8WKS - chains C and D of the 8 polymer chains in the assembly; structure by electron microscopy, 3.58 A resolution.

# Chain C
Protein: TUBE
From: Siphoviridae sp. ct0106
Reference sequence: A0A162TY69 (A0A162TY69_BACIU); residue numbers follow UniProt; this construct covers 1-264
Sequence (264 residues; each row starts with the number of its first residue):
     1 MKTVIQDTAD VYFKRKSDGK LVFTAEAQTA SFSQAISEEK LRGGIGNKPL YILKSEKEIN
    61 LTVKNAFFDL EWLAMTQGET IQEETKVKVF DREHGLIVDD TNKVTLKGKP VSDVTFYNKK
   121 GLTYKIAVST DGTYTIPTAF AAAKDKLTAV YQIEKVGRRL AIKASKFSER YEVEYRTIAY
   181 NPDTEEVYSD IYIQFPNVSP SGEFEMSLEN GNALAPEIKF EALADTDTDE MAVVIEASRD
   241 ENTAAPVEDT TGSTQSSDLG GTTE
Unresolved in the structure: 1-8, 77-171, 235-264
What the authors report for this chain:
  - mutagenesis - F204A/M206A: abolished binding to SIR2-like domain-containing protein (chain D)

# Chain D
Protein: SIR2-like domain-containing protein
From: Bacillus subtilis subsp. natto (strain BEST195)
Reference sequence: D4G637 (D4G637_BACNB); numbering as in UniProt (aligned over 2-1005)
Sequence (1004 residues; numbered 2 to 1005; the number before each row is that of its first residue):
     2 VKVDLESKRY GEKLKEVFLM LDNNVVECIK EITESSRNGK LVFFVGAGVS TLSDYPQWWR
    62 LVDKYHEELY GSPKKGNYSS DEYLRIPQIF YNVKGEMAFD GILKDFFQVD KPTNPIHDKI
   122 LAMNPAHVIT TNYDNLIDTA CWKRGKYFSV ISAEEDVANA TSSRYLLKVA GDFRKGFKGE
   182 NVVLKEDDYL NYDQNYPLIS NLMKTIIATH TIVFIGYGLG DYNINMLLNW VRKLQKDSFH
   242 KPFFIRTDPS PIENETLIYY ENKGLRIIDA ASLIDSNEYD YLERYSAVMD LLIESQENKF
   302 ITKDDEVIDY IYGKISPLFA LQYIRKIDLK HVFEYDYHFE VNGTVVRHKN KGFGYMERFF
   362 ELKESCDERS KLSKKQYERF NALFNFFEKN GVICMAKDAG TLNTSIEINS LAYHGKYDVM
   422 KKFIEEQSVS IEDDYKKAFF LACLGRWEES YDLYSNIILN SIDESNGCVY YLSQINRYRI
   482 YQSITQAVTQ FNGLGLLTFG RHYKPFTDEF LARIEREMTN FNIDDLFNGM PFEFQKKYKI
   542 LEFLSDNQFL YDDTVKLFEL TNKVRSEMSE GSYSFGMSSD IVVLLRLYDN LRFLYENCLW
   602 SVSFHEFHQY IRNSMSLLIE KAEYERTRDI DELGFSFFGK KSGFFMEYYD FVNISRHFKI
   662 DDIKNLERSC SIDKIRFGEQ EKIEEYLVGI AEEITKQFSA NGMNVVFYTQ FISEAKAALY
   722 FAKYVKLSEE GLGKIVKALL FYFPERDLDI GKRYVWLERL TKCNELPKSI ISIIDDFLVL
   782 QAEKHIDQNY SEVSSNGLYS RDYGALIKHF EKNFISKRLS EITLCLTQDK QKQIDFLFKL
   842 LPLLSTNAKS HLLSFKSVEN INDLMNGIRI GLIDEFTPEH EELIIEYLET RKVNYIVEKE
   902 KGIQTFSSND YMSTFGIWYF LEEINNSKME EFIGMDDQYD FFVDPENFDY KKFIPSWLKN
   962 YNDKLLGKIA GNKHMKHHVI EVLKERVKNS NDKRYLEILM NYFI
Unresolved in the structure: 2-21
Construct notes: conflict Ala-171 (His in D4G637)
What the authors report for this chain:
  - self-association interface (contacts with another copy of this molecule); pairs are residue here / residue on that copy: Tyr-260/Val-94
  - catalytic residues: Asn-133 (by similarity / conservation)
  - mutagenesis - I259S/Y260G: decreased catalytic activity

# Interface between chain C and chain D
Contacting residue pairs (104):
  Phe-23(C) / Leu-498(D)  hydrophobic
  Gln-34(C) / Ser-957(D)
  Gln-34(C) / Lys-960(D)
  Ile-36(C) / Lys-960(D)
  Ile-36(C) / Arg-995(D)  hydrogen bond (backbone-side chain)
  Glu-39(C) / Glu-759(D)
  Glu-39(C) / Lys-763(D)  hydrogen bond (backbone-side chain)
  Lys-40(C) / His-810(D)  hydrogen bond (backbone-side chain)
  Leu-41(C) / Glu-759(D)
  Leu-41(C) / Lys-763(D)
  Leu-41(C) / Leu-807(D)  hydrophobic
  Leu-41(C) / His-810(D)
  Arg-42(C) / Tyr-755(D)  hydrogen bond
  Ile-45(C) / His-810(D)
  Gly-46(C) / Lys-813(D)
  Asn-47(C) / Asp-875(D)
  Pro-49(C) / Asp-875(D)
  Leu-50(C) / Ile-869(D)  hydrophobic
  Leu-50(C) / Phe-877(D)  hydrophobic
  Leu-50(C) / Trp-919(D)
  Leu-50(C) / Glu-924(D)
  Tyr-51(C) / Trp-919(D)  hydrogen bond (backbone-side chain)
  Tyr-51(C) / Leu-922(D)
  Tyr-51(C) / Glu-924(D)
  Tyr-51(C) / Asn-963(D)  hydrogen bond
  Ile-52(C) / Met-866(D)
  Ile-52(C) / Ile-869(D)  hydrophobic
  Ile-52(C) / Arg-870(D)
  Ile-52(C) / Thr-915(D)
  Leu-53(C) / Thr-915(D)
  Leu-53(C) / Ile-918(D)  hydrophobic
  Leu-53(C) / Asn-961(D)
  Leu-53(C) / Tyr-962(D)  hydrophobic
  Lys-54(C) / Asn-910(D)  hydrogen bond (side chain-backbone)
  Lys-54(C) / Asp-911(D)
  Lys-54(C) / Thr-915(D)
  Ser-55(C) / Asn-961(D)
  Glu-56(C) / Asn-797(D)
  Glu-56(C) / Leu-799(D)
  Lys-57(C) / Asn-961(D)
  Glu-58(C) / Ser-796(D)
  Glu-58(C) / Asn-797(D)  hydrogen bond
  Phe-68(C) / Gly-494(D)
  Phe-68(C) / Leu-495(D)
  Trp-72(C) / Leu-497(D)
  Thr-76(C) / His-503(D)
  Asp-190(C) / Ile-904(D)
  Asn-197(C) / Val-794(D)
  Pro-200(C) / Leu-498(D)  hydrophobic
  Pro-200(C) / Thr-499(D)
  Pro-200(C) / Arg-747(D)
  Glu-203(C) / Gln-491(D)
  Phe-204(C) / Trp-448(D)  hydrophobic
  Phe-204(C) / Gln-487(D)
  Phe-204(C) / Ala-488(D)  hydrophobic
  Phe-204(C) / Gln-491(D)
  Glu-205(C) / His-606(D)  salt bridge
  Met-206(C) / Ser-604(D)
  Met-206(C) / Phe-605(D)  hydrophobic
  Met-206(C) / His-606(D)  hydrogen bond (backbone-backbone)
  Met-206(C) / Gln-711(D)
  Ser-207(C) / Phe-605(D)
  Ser-207(C) / His-606(D)
  Ser-207(C) / Glu-607(D)
  Leu-208(C) / Gln-483(D)  hydrogen bond (backbone-side chain)
  Leu-208(C) / Ser-484(D)
  Leu-208(C) / Gln-487(D)
  Leu-208(C) / Asn-548(D)
  Leu-208(C) / Phe-605(D)  hydrophobic
  Glu-209(C) / Arg-480(D)  salt bridge
  Glu-209(C) / Asn-548(D)
  Glu-209(C) / Phe-550(D)
  Glu-209(C) / Phe-605(D)
  Glu-209(C) / Glu-607(D)
  Ala-213(C) / Gln-487(D)
  Ile-218(C) / Leu-495(D)  hydrophobic
  Glu-221(C) / Ser-796(D)
  Ala-222(C) / Ser-796(D)
  Leu-223(C) / Val-794(D)  hydrophobic
  Leu-223(C) / Ser-795(D)
  Leu-223(C) / Ser-796(D)
  Ala-224(C) / Val-794(D)
  Ala-224(C) / Ser-795(D)  hydrogen bond (backbone-backbone)
  Ala-224(C) / Gly-798(D)
  Ala-224(C) / Tyr-800(D)  hydrogen bond (backbone-side chain)
  Asp-225(C) / Val-794(D)
  Asp-225(C) / Tyr-800(D)  hydrogen bond (backbone-side chain)
  Thr-226(C) / Tyr-800(D)  hydrogen bond (backbone-side chain)
  Asp-227(C) / Asn-910(D)  hydrogen bond
  Asp-227(C) / Tyr-912(D)
  Thr-228(C) / Ser-909(D)  hydrogen bond (side chain-backbone)
  Thr-228(C) / Asn-910(D)  hydrogen bond (side chain-backbone)
  Asp-229(C) / Ser-908(D)
  Asp-229(C) / Asn-910(D)
  Glu-230(C) / Ser-796(D)
  Glu-230(C) / Ser-909(D)  hydrogen bond (backbone-side chain)
  Met-231(C) / Phe-907(D)
  Met-231(C) / Ser-908(D)
  Met-231(C) / Ser-909(D)  hydrogen bond (backbone-backbone)
  Ala-232(C) / Ser-908(D)
  Val-233(C) / Gln-905(D)
  Val-233(C) / Phe-907(D)
  Val-234(C) / Ile-904(D)
  Val-234(C) / Thr-906(D)
Also at the interface, not in a pair above, chain C (58 interface residues in all): Phe-13, Ala-35, Glu-38, Gly-43, Leu-73, Met-75, Gly-202, Gly-211, Pro-216
Also at the interface, not in a pair above, chain D (71 interface residues in all): Asn-493, Gln-549, Ser-602, Lys-660, Arg-669, Thr-710, Ser-792, Glu-793, Asp-803, Ala-806, Gly-903, Asp-964
The authors on this interface:
  - pairs named by the authors: Leu-41(C)/Leu-807(D)
  - interface residues, chain C: Phe-13(C)
  - hot spots on chain C (mutagenesis) - F204A/M206A: abolished binding to SIR2-like domain-containing protein (chain D)

# In short
The interface between chain C and chain D involves 58 residues on one side and 71 on the other, with 19
hydrogen bonds and 2 salt bridges. Among the polar pairs are Glu-205(C)/His-606(D), Glu-209(C)/Arg-480(D) and
Ile-36(C)/Arg-995(D). The authors report a contact between Leu-41(C) and Leu-807(D). The paper reports the
catalytic residue Asn-133(D); F204A/M206A of chain C abolish binding to SIR2-like domain-containing protein
(chain D).
Chain C is TUBE (Siphoviridae sp. ct0106) and chain D is SIR2-like domain-containing protein (Bacillus
subtilis subsp. natto (strain BEST195)); the structure, Cryo-EM structure of DSR2-TUBE complex, was determined
by electron microscopy together with 8WKT and 8WKX from the same study.
